PDB entry 4JWY | X-ray diffraction, 2.00 A resolution | chain A

== Chain A ==
Name: Glutamate receptor ionotropic, NMDA 2D
Source organism: Rattus norvegicus
Notes: fragment: ligand binding domain
UniProt: Q62645 (NMDE4_RAT); the construct has insertions or renumbered stretches relative to UniProt, so the offset changes along the chain: 2-142 = UniProt 424-564; 145-286 = UniProt 686-827
Sequence (286 residues; numbered 1 to 286; the number before each row is that of its first residue):
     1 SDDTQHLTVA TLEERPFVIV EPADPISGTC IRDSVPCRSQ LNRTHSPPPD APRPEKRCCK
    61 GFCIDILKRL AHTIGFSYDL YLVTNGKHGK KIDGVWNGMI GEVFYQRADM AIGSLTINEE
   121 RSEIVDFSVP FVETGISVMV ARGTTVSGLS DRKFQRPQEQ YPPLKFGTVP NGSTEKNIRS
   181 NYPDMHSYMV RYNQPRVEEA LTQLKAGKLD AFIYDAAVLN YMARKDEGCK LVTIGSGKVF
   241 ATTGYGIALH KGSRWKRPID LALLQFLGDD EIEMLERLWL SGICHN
Disordered / not traced: 1-4, 43-54, 286
Differences from the reference sequence: expression tag (1); linker (143-144)
Swiss-Prot annotation at these positions:
  - binding site (L-glutamate): Ser-114, Thr-116, Arg-121, Ser-173, Thr-174, Asp-215
  - glycosylation (N-linked (GlcNAc...) asparagine): Asn-42, Asn-171
Cystine bridges: Cys-30/Cys-58, Cys-37/Cys-59, Cys-229/Cys-284
Residues lining bound ligands: 1N4 ((2R)-amino(1-hydroxy-4-propyl-1H-pyrazol-5-yl)ethanoic acid): Lys-87, His-88, Ser-114, Leu-115, Thr-116, Arg-121, Val-169, Pro-170, Gly-172, Ser-173, Thr-174, Tyr-214, Asp-215, Tyr-245

== In short ==
Ligands of chain A: compound 1N4. From UniProt: 6 L-glutamate-binding residues.
Chain A is Glutamate receptor ionotropic, NMDA 2D (Rattus norvegicus); the structure, GluN2D ligand-binding
core in complex with propyl-NHP5G, was determined by X-ray diffraction, deposited together with 4JWX.
